Entry 4ND6 (X-ray diffraction, 2.00 A resolution); this record covers chain A.

Chain A:
Name: Tyrosine-tRNA ligase
Source organism: Methanocaldococcus jannaschii
Notes: EC 6.1.1.1
UniProtKB: Q57834 (SYY_METJA); residue numbers follow UniProt; this construct covers 1-306
Chain sequence (314 residues; numbered 1 to 314; the number before each row is that of its first residue):
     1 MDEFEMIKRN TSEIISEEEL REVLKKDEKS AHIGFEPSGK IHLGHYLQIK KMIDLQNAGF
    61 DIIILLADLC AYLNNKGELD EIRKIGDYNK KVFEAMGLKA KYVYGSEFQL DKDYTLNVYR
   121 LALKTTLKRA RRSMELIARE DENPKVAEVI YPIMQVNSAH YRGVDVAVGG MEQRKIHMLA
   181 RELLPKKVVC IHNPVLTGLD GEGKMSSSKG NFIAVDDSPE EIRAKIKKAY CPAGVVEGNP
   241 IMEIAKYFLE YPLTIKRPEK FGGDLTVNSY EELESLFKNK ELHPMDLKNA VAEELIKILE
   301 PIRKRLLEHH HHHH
Unresolved in the structure: 139-141, 307-314
Differences from the reference sequence: engineered mutation H32 (Tyr in Q57834), C70 (His in Q57834), N75 (Gln in Q57834), S158 (Asp in Q57834), A159 (Ile in Q57834), R162 (Leu in Q57834); expression tag (307-314)
Reported in the primary citation:
  - conformationally variable residues (order/disorder transition): R139 to D141

Overview:
The paper reports conformational variability at R139.
Chain A is Tyrosine-tRNA ligase (Methanocaldococcus jannaschii); the structure, Crystal structure of apo
3-nitro-tyrosine tRNA synthetase (5B) in the open form, was determined by X-ray diffraction, deposited
together with 4ND7 and 4NDA.
